8AMF - chains A and D of the 6 polymer chains in the assembly; structure by electron microscopy, 3.80 A resolution.

Chain A:
Name: Protein RecA
From: Streptococcus pneumoniae
UniProt: P0A452 (RECA_STRR6); residue numbers follow UniProt; this construct covers 1-388
Amino-acid sequence (388 residues; each row starts with the number of its first residue):
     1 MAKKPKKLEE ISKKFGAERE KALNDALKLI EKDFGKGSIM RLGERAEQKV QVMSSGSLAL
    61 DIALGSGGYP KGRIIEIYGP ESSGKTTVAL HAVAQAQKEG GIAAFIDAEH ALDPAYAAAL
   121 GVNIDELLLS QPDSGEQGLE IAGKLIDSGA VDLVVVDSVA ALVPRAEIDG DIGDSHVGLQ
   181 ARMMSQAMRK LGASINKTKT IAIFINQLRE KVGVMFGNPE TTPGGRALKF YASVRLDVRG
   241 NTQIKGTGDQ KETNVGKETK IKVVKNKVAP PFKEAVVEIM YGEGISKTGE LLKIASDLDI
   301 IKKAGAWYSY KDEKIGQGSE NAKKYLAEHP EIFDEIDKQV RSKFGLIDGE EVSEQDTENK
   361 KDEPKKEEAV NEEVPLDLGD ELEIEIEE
Unresolved in the structure: 1-8, 342-388
Small-molecule neighbours:
  - ATP-gamma-S (AGS; phosphothiophosphoric acid-adenylate ester), molecule 1: Ser-82, Ser-83, Gly-84, Lys-85, Thr-86, Thr-87, Glu-109, Tyr-116, Lys-257, Tyr-281
  - ATP-gamma-S (AGS), molecule 2: Phe-230, Lys-265, Asn-266, Lys-267
Swiss-Prot annotation at these positions:
  - binding site (ATP): Gly-79 to Thr-86
What the authors report for this chain:
  - binding site for ATP-gamma-S: Gly-84, Lys-85, Thr-86, Lys-265, Lys-267
  - binding site for the 10-nt DNA strand (chain D): Ser-185, Arg-209, Glu-210, Gly-224, Gly-225, Arg-226

Chain D:
Molecule: 10-nt DNA strand
From: Lambdavirus lambda
Sequence (10 nucleotides; row label = number of the first residue in the row):
  1003 TTTTTTTTTT

Interface between chain A and chain D:
Pairs across the interface - 14 pairs, chain A then chain D:
  Gly-178(A) with DT1009(D), base contact
  Ala-181(A) with DT1009(D), phosphate contact; DT1010(D), phosphate contact
  Arg-182(A) with DT1009(D), hydrogen bond to the base
  Ser-185(A) with DT1009(D), hydrogen bond to the phosphate
  Arg-189(A) with DT1009(D), salt bridge to the phosphate
  Arg-209(A) with DT1012(D), phosphate contact
  Lys-211(A) with DT1012(D), base contact
  Val-212(A) with DT1012(D), base contact
  Pro-223(A) with DT1011(D), phosphate contact
  Gly-224(A) with DT1011(D), hydrogen bond to the phosphate
  Gly-225(A) with DT1010(D), phosphate contact; DT1011(D), hydrogen bond to the phosphate
  Arg-226(A) with DT1010(D), hydrogen bond to the phosphate
Also at the interface, not in a pair above, chain A (14 interface residues in all): Val-177, Thr-222
Also at the interface, not in a pair above, chain D (5 interface residues in all): DT1008

Summary:
14 residues of chain A face 5 of chain D across their interface; the contacts include 5 hydrogen bonds and 1
salt bridge. Polar contacts include Arg-182(A)/DT1009(D), Ser-185(A)/DT1009(D) and Gly-224(A)/DT1011(D). From
the paper: a binding site for the 10-nt DNA strand (chain D) at Ser-185(A), Arg-209(A) and Glu-210(A) among
others; a binding site for ATP-gamma-S at Gly-84(A), Lys-85(A) and Thr-86(A) among others.
Chain A is Protein RecA (Streptococcus pneumoniae) and chain D is a 10-nt DNA strand (Lambdavirus lambda); the
structure, Cryo-EM structure of the RecA postsynaptic filament from S. pneumoniae, was determined by electron
microscopy, deposited together with 8AMD.
